PDB entry 8TRY | X-ray diffraction, 2.35 A resolution | chain A

# Chain A
Name: Polyketide synthase Pks13
Organism: Mycobacterium tuberculosis
Notes: EC 2.3.1.-
UniProt: I6X8D2 (PKS13_MYCTU); residue numbers follow UniProt; this construct covers 1451-1733
Sequence (286 residues; row label = number of the first residue in the row):
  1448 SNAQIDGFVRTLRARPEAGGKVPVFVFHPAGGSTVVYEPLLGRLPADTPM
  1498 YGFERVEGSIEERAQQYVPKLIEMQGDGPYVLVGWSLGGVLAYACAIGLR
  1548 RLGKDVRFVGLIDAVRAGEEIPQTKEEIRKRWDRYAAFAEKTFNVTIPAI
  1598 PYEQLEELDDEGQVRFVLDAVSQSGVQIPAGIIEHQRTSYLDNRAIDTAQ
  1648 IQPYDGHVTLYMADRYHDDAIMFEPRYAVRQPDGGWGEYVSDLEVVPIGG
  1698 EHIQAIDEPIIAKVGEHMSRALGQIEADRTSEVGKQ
Not modelled in the structure: 1448-1450, 1728-1733
Sequence notes: expression tag (1448-1450)
Residues lining bound ligands:
  - X20348 (QU0; N-{(2S,3S)-4-[3-(dimethylamino)-1,2,4-oxadiazol-5-yl]-3-hydroxy-1-phenylbutan-2-yl}-4-(2-methylbutan-2-yl)benzene-1-sulfonamide), molecule 1: Pro-1476, Ala-1477, Gly-1478, Gly-1479, Val-1483, Trp-1532, Phe-1585, Thr-1589, Phe-1590, Ile-1629, His-1632, Gln-1633, Ile-1700, Ile-1703
  - X20348 (QU0), molecule 2: Ala-1477, Ser-1533, Leu-1534, Val-1537, Ala-1561, Val-1562, Arg-1563, Tyr-1582, Phe-1585, Gln-1633, Ser-1636, Tyr-1637, Asn-1640, Ile-1643, Ile-1648, Tyr-1663, His-1664, Ala-1667, Phe-1670, Tyr-1674, Trp-1683, His-1699
UniProt features mapped onto this chain:
  - active site: Ser-1533 (For thioesterase-like activity)
From the paper describing this entry:
  - conformationally variable residues (side-chain flip): Arg-1563
  - binding site for X20348: Ala-1477, Ser-1533, Phe-1585, Asn-1640, Asp-1644, Tyr-1674
  - catalytic residues: Ser-1533
  - mutagenesis - R1563H: unchanged growth

# In short
Bound to chain A: X20348. Curated annotation (UniProt) lists active-site residue Ser-1533. From the paper: the
catalytic residue Ser-1533; R1563H leaves growth unchanged.
Chain A is Polyketide synthase Pks13 (Mycobacterium tuberculosis); the structure, Crystal Structure of Mtb
Pks13 Thioesterase domain in complex with inhibitor X20348, was determined by X-ray diffraction (same
publication as 8TQG, 8TQV and 8TR4).
